Entry 8CMY (electron microscopy, 3.79 A resolution); this record covers chains F and I of the 16 polymer chains in the assembly.

Chain F:
Molecule: Ribulose bisphosphate carboxylase small chain
Notes: EC 4.1.1.39
Reference sequence: A0A182AM64 (A0A182AM64_9CYAN); residue numbers follow UniProt; this construct covers 1-113
Amino-acid sequence (113 residues; row label = number of the first residue in the row):
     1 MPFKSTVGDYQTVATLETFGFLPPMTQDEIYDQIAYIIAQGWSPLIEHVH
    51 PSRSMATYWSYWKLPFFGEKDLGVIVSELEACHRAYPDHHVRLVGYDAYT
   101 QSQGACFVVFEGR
Unresolved in the structure: 1-5

Chain I:
Molecule: Ribulose bisphosphate carboxylase large chain
Notes: EC 4.1.1.39
Reference sequence: A5CKD0 (A5CKD0_9CYAN); numbering as in UniProt (aligned over 1-470)
Amino-acid sequence (470 residues; row label = number of the first residue in the row):
     1 MSKKYDAGVKEYRDTYWTPDYVPLDTDLLACFKCTGQEGVPKEEVAAAVA
    51 AESSTGTWSTVWSELLVDLDFYKGRCYRIEDVPGDKEAFYAFIAYPLDLF
   101 EEGSVTNVLTSLVGNVFGFKALRHLRLEDIRFPMAFIKTCPGPPNGICVE
   151 RDRMNKYGRPLLGCTIKPKLGLSGKNYGRVVYECLRGGLDFTKDDENINS
   201 QPFQRWQNRFEFVAEAVALAQQETGEKKGHYLNCTAATPEEMYERAEFAK
   251 ELGQPIIMHDYITGGFTANTGLSKWCRKNGMLLHIHRAMHAVIDRHPKHG
   301 IHFRVLAKCLRLSGGDQLHTGTVVGKLEGDRQTTLGFIDQLRESFIPEDR
   351 SRGNFFDQDWGSMPGVFAVASGGIHVWHMPALVAIFGDDSVLQFGGGTHG
   401 HPWGSAAGAAANRVALEACVKARNAGREIEKESRDILMEAAKHSPELAIA
   451 LETWKEIKFEFDTVDKLDVQ
Unresolved in the structure: 1-10, 329, 457-470
Ion coordination: Mg2+ near E196 (its only coordinating residue here)
Residues lining bound ligands: 2-carboxyarabinitol-1,5-diphosphate (CAP): S59, T60, V61

Interface between chain F and chain I:
Contacting residue pairs - 11 pairs, chain F then chain I:
  Y61(F) - W62(I)  hydrophobic
  L64(F) - W62(I)  hydrophobic
  P65(F) - W62(I)  hydrophobic
  F67(F) - W62(I)
  F67(F) - L65(I)  hydrophobic
  F67(F) - L66(I)  hydrophobic
  A98(F) - L66(I)
  A98(F) - V67(I)
  A98(F) - D68(I)
  Y99(F) - D68(I)
  Q101(F) - V67(I)

Summary:
Chain F and chain I form an interface of 7 and 5 residues respectively. Chain I binds
2-carboxyarabinitol-1,5-diphosphate.
Chain F is Ribulose bisphosphate carboxylase small chain and chain I is Ribulose bisphosphate carboxylase
large chain; the structure, Structure of the Cyanobium sp. PCC 7001, was determined by electron microscopy
together with 7YYO from the same study.
